PDB entry 4GBC | X-ray diffraction, 1.78 A resolution | chains C and D of the 4 polymer chains in the assembly

# Chain C
Molecule: Insulin A chain
Source organism: Homo sapiens
Reference sequence: P01308 (INS_HUMAN); residues 1-21 here correspond to UniProt positions 90-110 (UniProt number = residue number + 89)
Amino-acid sequence (21 residues; each row starts with the number of its first residue):
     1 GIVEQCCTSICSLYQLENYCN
Disulfide bonds: C6-C11

# Chain D
Molecule: Insulin B chain
Source organism: Homo sapiens
Reference sequence: P01308 (INS_HUMAN); residues 1-30 here correspond to UniProt positions 25-54 (UniProt number = residue number + 24)
Amino-acid sequence (30 residues; each row starts with the number of its first residue):
     1 FVNQHLCGSHLVEALYLVCGERGFFYTDKT
Sequence notes: variant D28 (Pro52 in P01308)
Ion coordination: Zn2+ near H10 (its only coordinating residue here)
Small-molecule neighbours: m-cresol (CRS): G20, E21, G23

# Chain C / chain D interface
Disulfides between the chains: C7(C)-C7(D), C20(C)-C19(D)
Pairs across the interface - 40 pairs, chain C then chain D:
  G1(C) with T30(D), hydrogen bond (backbone-side chain)
  I2(C) with L11(D), hydrophobic; L15(D), hydrophobic; Y26(D), hydrophobic
  V3(C) with Y26(D); D28(D); K29(D)
  E4(C) with K29(D); T30(D), hydrogen bond
  C6(C) with H5(D); L6(D), hydrogen bond (backbone-backbone); L11(D), hydrophobic
  C7(C) with H5(D), hydrogen bond (backbone-side chain); L6(D), hydrogen bond (backbone-backbone); C7(D), disulfide
  T8(C) with H5(D)
  S9(C) with H5(D), hydrogen bond (backbone-side chain)
  I10(C) with Q4(D); H5(D)
  L13(C) with F1(D), hydrophobic; V18(D), hydrophobic
  L16(C) with F1(D), hydrophobic; L6(D), hydrophobic; L11(D), hydrophobic; L15(D), hydrophobic; V18(D), hydrophobic
  E17(C) with V18(D); R22(D), salt bridge
  N18(C) with F25(D)
  Y19(C) with L15(D), hydrophobic; F24(D); F25(D), hydrogen bond (backbone-backbone)
  C20(C) with C19(D), disulfide; R22(D); G23(D); F25(D)
  N21(C) with R22(D); G23(D), hydrogen bond (backbone-backbone); F24(D), hydrogen bond (side chain-backbone); F25(D)
Also at the interface, not in a pair above, chain C (17 interface residues in all): C11
Also at the interface, not in a pair above, chain D (21 interface residues in all): V2, N3, A14, T27

# In short
Chain C and chain D form an interface of 17 and 21 residues respectively, with 2 disulfide bonds, 9 hydrogen
bonds and 1 salt bridge. Polar pairs include E17(C)-R22(D), G1(C)-T30(D) and E4(C)-T30(D). Bound to chain D:
m-cresol.
Chain C is Insulin A chain and chain D is Insulin B chain, both from Homo sapiens; the structure, Crystal
structure of aspart insulin at pH 6.5, was determined by X-ray diffraction together with 4GBI, 4GBK, 4GBL and
4GBN from the same study.
